PDB entry 1YF0 | X-ray diffraction, 2.50 A resolution | chains D and E of the 5 polymer chains in the assembly

Chain D (and E):
Protein: Alkyl hydroperoxide reductase subunit C
Source organism: Salmonella typhimurium
Notes: EC 1.11.1.15; chain E of this document is another copy of the same molecule, construct and numbering; everything in this record applies to it too
UniProt: P0A251 (AHPC_SALTY); numbering as in UniProt (aligned over 1-186)
Chain sequence (186 residues; each row starts with the number of its first residue):
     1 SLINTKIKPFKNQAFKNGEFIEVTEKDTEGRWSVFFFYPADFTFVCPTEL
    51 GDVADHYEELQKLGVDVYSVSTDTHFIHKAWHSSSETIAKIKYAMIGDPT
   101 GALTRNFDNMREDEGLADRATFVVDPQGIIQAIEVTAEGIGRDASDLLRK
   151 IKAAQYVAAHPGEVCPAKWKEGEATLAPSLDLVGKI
Not modelled in the structure: 167-186 (chain E: 166-186)
Construct notes: engineered mutation Ile77 (Thr in P0A251)
Reported in the primary citation:
  - catalytic residues: Cys46, Cys165 (citing earlier work)

Chain D / chain E interface:
Residue-residue contacts (28; chain D residue first):
  Phe20(D) with Phe44(E), hydrophobic
  Asp41(D) with Ile77(E)
  Phe42(D) with Phe76(E); Ile77(E), hydrophobic; Ala80(E), hydrophobic
  Thr43(D) with Phe76(E)
  Phe44(D) with Phe20(E), hydrophobic
  Asp73(D) with Ile77(E)
  Thr74(D) with Leu116(E)
  Phe76(D) with Phe42(E); Thr43(E)
  Ile77(D) with Asp41(E); Phe42(E), hydrophobic; Asp73(E); Ile77(E), hydrophobic
  Lys79(D) with Phe44(E)
  Ala80(D) with Phe42(E), hydrophobic
  Pro99(D) with Glu114(E); Gly115(E)
  Thr100(D) with Asp113(E); Glu114(E); Gly115(E)
  Asp113(D) with Thr100(E)
  Glu114(D) with Pro99(E); Thr100(E)
  Gly115(D) with Pro99(E); Thr100(E)
  Leu116(D) with Thr74(E)
Other interface residues (no listed pair), chain D (18 interface residues in all): Glu112
Other interface residues (no listed pair), chain E (17 interface residues in all): Glu112

In short:
18 residues of chain D face 17 of chain E across their interface. The paper reports catalytic residues
Cys46(D) and Cys165(D).
Chain D and chain E are both Alkyl hydroperoxide reductase subunit C (Salmonella typhimurium); the structure,
Structural and biochemical analysis of the link between enzymatic activity and oligomerization in AhpC, a
bacterial ..., was determined by X-ray diffraction, deposited together with 1YEP, 1YEX and 1YF1.
